Entry 9CQT (electron microscopy, 2.37 A resolution); this record covers chains A and D of the 4 polymer chains in the assembly.

[Chain A]
Protein: Hemoglobin subunit alpha
From: Homo sapiens
UniProt: P69905 (HBA_HUMAN); residues 2-140 here correspond to UniProt positions 3-141 (UniProt number = residue number + 1)
Sequence (139 residues; each row starts with the number of its first residue):
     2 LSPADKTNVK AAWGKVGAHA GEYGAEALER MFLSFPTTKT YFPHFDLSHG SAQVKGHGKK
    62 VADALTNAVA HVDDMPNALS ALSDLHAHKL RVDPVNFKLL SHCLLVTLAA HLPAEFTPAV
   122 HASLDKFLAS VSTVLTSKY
UniProt features mapped onto this chain:
  - binding site (O2): His-58
  - binding site (heme b): His-87
  - site: Thr-8, Asn-9 (Microbial infection: Cleavage), Lys-11 (Not glycated), Ala-13, Trp-14 (Microbial infection: Cleavage), Tyr-24, Gly-25 (Microbial infection: Cleavage), Leu-29, Glu-30 (Microbial infection: Cleavage), His-45, Phe-46 (Microbial infection: Cleavage), Asp-47, Leu-48 (Microbial infection: Cleavage), Ser-52, Ala-53 (Microbial infection: Cleavage), Val-55, Lys-56 (Microbial infection: Cleavage), Lys-56 (Not glycated), Gly-59, Lys-60 (Microbial infection: Cleavage), Lys-60 (Not glycated), Lys-90 (Not glycated), Leu-91, Arg-92 (Microbial infection: Cleavage), Lys-99 (Not glycated), Leu-106, Val-107 (Microbial infection: Cleavage), Thr-108, Leu-109 (Microbial infection: Cleavage), Val-121, His-122 (Microbial infection: Cleavage), Ser-133, Thr-134 (Microbial infection: Cleavage)
  - modified residue: Ser-3 (Phosphoserine), Lys-7 (N6-succinyllysine), Thr-8 (Phosphothreonine), Lys-11 (N6-succinyllysine), Lys-16 (N6-acetyllysine), Tyr-24 (Phosphotyrosine), Ser-35 (Phosphoserine), Lys-40 (N6-succinyllysine), Ser-49 (Phosphoserine), Ser-102 (Phosphoserine), Thr-108 (Phosphothreonine), Ser-124 (Phosphoserine), Ser-131 (Phosphoserine), Thr-134 (Phosphothreonine), Thr-137 (Phosphothreonine), Ser-138 (Phosphoserine)
  - glycosylation (N-linked (Glc) (glycation) lysine): Lys-7, Lys-16, Lys-40, Lys-61
Bound ions: heme Fe: His-87 (together with oxygen molecule)
Residues lining bound ligands: heme / oxygen molecule: Leu-29, Met-32, Thr-39, Tyr-42, Phe-43, His-45, Phe-46, His-58, Lys-61, Val-62, Ala-65, Leu-66, Leu-83, Leu-86, His-87, Leu-91, Val-93, Asn-97, Phe-98, Leu-101, Leu-105, Val-132, Leu-136

[Chain D]
Protein: Hemoglobin subunit beta
From: Homo sapiens
UniProt: P68871 (HBB_HUMAN); residues 2-146 here correspond to UniProt positions 3-147 (UniProt number = residue number + 1)
Sequence (145 residues; each row starts with the number of its first residue):
     2 HLTPEEKSAV TALWGKVNVD EVGGEALGRL LVVYPWTQRF FESFGDLSTP DAVMGNPKVK
    62 AHGKKVLGAF SDGLAHLDNL KGTFATLSEL HCDKLHVDPE NFRLLGNVLV CVLAHHFGKE
   122 FTPPVQAAYQ KVVAGVANAL AHKYH
UniProt features mapped onto this chain:
  - binding site ((2R)-2,3-bisphosphoglycerate): His-2, Lys-82, His-143
  - binding site (heme b): His-63, His-92
  - site: Glu-7, Lys-8 (Microbial infection: Cleavage), Gly-25, Glu-26 (Microbial infection: Cleavage), Gly-29, Arg-30 (Microbial infection: Cleavage), Tyr-35, Pro-36 (Microbial infection: Cleavage), Trp-37, Thr-38 (Microbial infection: Cleavage), Phe-45, Gly-46 (Microbial infection: Cleavage), Asp-52, Ala-53 (Microbial infection: Cleavage), Gly-56, Asn-57 (Microbial infection: Cleavage), Lys-59 (Not glycated), Phe-71, Ser-72 (Microbial infection: Cleavage), Gly-74, Leu-75 (Microbial infection: Cleavage), Lys-82 (Not glycated), Thr-84, Phe-85 (Microbial infection: Cleavage), His-92, Cys-93 (Microbial infection: Cleavage), Lys-95 (Not glycated), Arg-104, Leu-105 (Microbial infection: Cleavage), Leu-110, Val-111 (Microbial infection: Cleavage), Gly-119, Lys-120 (Microbial infection: Cleavage), Phe-122, Thr-123 (Microbial infection: Cleavage), Ala-128, Ala-129 (Microbial infection: Cleavage) and 2 more in UniProt
  - modified residue: Ser-9 (Phosphoserine), Thr-12 (Phosphothreonine), Ser-44 (Phosphoserine), Thr-50 (Phosphothreonine), Lys-59 (N6-acetyllysine), Lys-82 (N6-acetyllysine), Thr-87 (Phosphothreonine), Cys-93 (S-nitrosocysteine), Lys-144 (N6-acetyllysine)
  - glycosylation (N-linked (Glc) (glycation) lysine): Lys-8, Lys-17, Lys-66, Lys-120, Lys-144
Bound ions: heme Fe: His-92 (together with oxygen molecule)
Residues lining bound ligands: heme / oxygen molecule: Leu-28, Leu-31, Thr-38, Phe-41, Phe-42, His-63, Lys-66, Val-67, Ala-70, Phe-71, Phe-85, Leu-88, Leu-91, His-92, Leu-96, Val-98, Asn-102, Phe-103, Leu-106, Leu-141

[How chain A and chain D interact]
Pairs across the interface - 15 pairs, chain A then chain D:
  Thr-38(A) / His-97(D)
  Thr-41(A) / Arg-40(D)  hydrogen bond (backbone-side chain)
  Thr-41(A) / His-97(D)
  Tyr-42(A) / Arg-40(D)
  Arg-92(A) / Pro-36(D)  hydrogen bond (side chain-backbone)
  Arg-92(A) / Trp-37(D)
  Arg-92(A) / Gln-39(D)
  Arg-92(A) / Arg-40(D)
  Asp-94(A) / Trp-37(D)
  Asp-94(A) / Asp-99(D)
  Asp-94(A) / Asn-102(D)  hydrogen bond
  Pro-95(A) / Trp-37(D)
  Val-96(A) / Asp-99(D)
  Tyr-140(A) / Pro-36(D)  hydrophobic
  Tyr-140(A) / Trp-37(D)
Other interface residues (no listed pair), chain A (10 interface residues in all): Leu-91, Val-93

[In short]
10 residues of chain A face 7 of chain D across their interface, with 3 hydrogen bonds. Among the polar pairs
are Thr-41(A)/Arg-40(D), Arg-92(A)/Pro-36(D) and Asp-94(A)/Asn-102(D). Chain A binds heme / oxygen molecule.
Chain D binds heme / oxygen molecule.
Here chain A is Hemoglobin subunit alpha and chain D is Hemoglobin subunit beta, both from Homo sapiens. Entry
9CQT (Human OxyHb (C2 symmetry) obtained using the SPT Labtech chameleon In the presence of 5 mM ...) was
determined by electron microscopy together with 9CQM, 9CQN, 9CQO, 9CQP, 9CQQ, 9CQR and 12 further entries from
the same study.
